8ANW - chains A and C of the 3 polymer chains in the assembly; structure by electron microscopy, 2.70 A resolution.

== Chain A ==
Name: Capsid protein, VP1
Source organism: Human poliovirus 3
UniProt: Q84895 (Q84895_9ENTO); residues 1-300 here correspond to UniProt positions 579-878 (UniProt number = residue number + 578)
Amino-acid sequence (300 residues; numbered 1 to 300; the number before each row is that of its first residue):
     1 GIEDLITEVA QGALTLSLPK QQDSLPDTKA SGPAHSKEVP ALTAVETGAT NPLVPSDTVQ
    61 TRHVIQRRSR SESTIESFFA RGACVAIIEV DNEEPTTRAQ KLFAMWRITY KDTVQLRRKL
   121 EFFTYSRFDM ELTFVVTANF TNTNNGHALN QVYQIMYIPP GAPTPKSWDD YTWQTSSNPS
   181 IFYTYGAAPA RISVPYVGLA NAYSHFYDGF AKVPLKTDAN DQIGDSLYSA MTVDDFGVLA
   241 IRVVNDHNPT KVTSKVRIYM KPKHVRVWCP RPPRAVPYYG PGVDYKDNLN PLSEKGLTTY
Disordered / not traced: 1-65, 96-98
Construct notes: engineered mutation M105 (Thr683 in Q84895), L132 (Phe710 in Q84895)
Ligand contacts: sphingosine (SPH): I108, Y110, F128, M130, L132, I155, Y157, P179, S180, I181, I192, V194, V197, Y203, S204, H205, D235, F236, L239, M260

== Chain C ==
Name: Capsid protein, VP3
Source organism: Human poliovirus 3
UniProt: Q84895 (Q84895_9ENTO); residues 1-238 here correspond to UniProt positions 341-578 (UniProt number = residue number + 340)
Amino-acid sequence (238 residues; each row starts with the number of its first residue):
     1 GLPVLNTPGS NQYLTSDNYQ SPCAIPEFDV TPPIDIPGEV KNMMELAEID TMIPLNLENT
    61 KRNTMDMYRV TLSDSADLSQ PILCFSLSPA SDPRLSHTML GEVLNYYTHW AGSLKFTFLF
   121 CGSMMATGKI LVAYAPPGAQ PPTSRKEAML GTHVIWDLGL QSSCTMVVPW ISNVTYRQTT
   181 QDSFTEGGYI SMFYQTRIVV PLSTPKSMSM LGFVSACNDF SVRLLRDTTH ISQSALPQ
Disordered / not traced: 236-238
Construct notes: engineered mutation Y19 (His359 in Q84895), F85 (Leu425 in Q84895)

== Chain A / chain C interface ==
Pairs across the interface (142):
  Q66(A) - N218(C)
  R68(A) - A111(C)  hydrogen bond (side chain-backbone)
  R68(A) - Y176(C)
  R68(A) - D219(C)  hydrogen bond (side chain-backbone)
  R68(A) - S221(C)
  S69(A) - S221(C)  hydrogen bond (backbone-side chain)
  R70(A) - N42(C)  hydrogen bond (backbone-side chain)
  R70(A) - M44(C)
  R70(A) - E48(C)  salt bridge
  R70(A) - C217(C)  hydrogen bond (side chain-backbone)
  R70(A) - N218(C)  hydrogen bond (side chain-backbone)
  R70(A) - F220(C)  hydrogen bond (side chain-backbone)
  E72(A) - Y107(C)  hydrogen bond (backbone-side chain)
  E72(A) - S221(C)
  E72(A) - V222(C)
  E72(A) - R223(C)
  E72(A) - L224(C)  hydrogen bond (side chain-backbone)
  E72(A) - L225(C)  hydrogen bond (side chain-backbone)
  S73(A) - N42(C)  hydrogen bond
  S73(A) - M43(C)  hydrogen bond (backbone-backbone)
  S73(A) - M44(C)
  S73(A) - Y107(C)
  S73(A) - V222(C)
  T74(A) - K41(C)
  T74(A) - N42(C)
  I75(A) - V40(C)
  I75(A) - K41(C)
  I75(A) - M43(C)  hydrophobic
  S77(A) - L225(C)
  F78(A) - M43(C)  hydrophobic
  F78(A) - Y106(C)  hydrophobic
  F78(A) - Y107(C)
  F78(A) - L225(C)  hydrophobic
  A80(A) - T15(C)
  R81(A) - T15(C)
  R81(A) - S16(C)
  R81(A) - L225(C)
  G82(A) - T15(C)  hydrogen bond (backbone-backbone)
  D112(A) - Q233(C)  hydrogen bond (backbone-side chain)
  T113(A) - Q233(C)
  V114(A) - I231(C)  hydrophobic
  V114(A) - Q233(C)  hydrogen bond (backbone-side chain)
  Q115(A) - D227(C)
  R118(A) - E102(C)  salt bridge
  R118(A) - Y106(C)
  R118(A) - T228(C)
  R118(A) - H230(C)
  R118(A) - I231(C)
  K119(A) - Y106(C)
  F122(A) - M99(C)  hydrophobic
  F122(A) - Y106(C)  hydrophobic
  F123(A) - V40(C)  hydrophobic
  F123(A) - M43(C)  hydrophobic
  F123(A) - L46(C)  hydrophobic
  R127(A) - T31(C)  hydrogen bond (side chain-backbone)
  R127(A) - P32(C)  hydrogen bond (side chain-backbone)
  R127(A) - P33(C)
  E131(A) - Y19(C)
  T133(A) - Y13(C)
  V135(A) - Y13(C)  hydrophobic
  P179(A) - A24(C)
  P189(A) - Y13(C)  hydrophobic
  R191(A) - Y13(C)
  R191(A) - D17(C)  salt bridge
  R191(A) - Y19(C)
  R191(A) - S21(C)
  R191(A) - P22(C)
  I192(A) - S21(C)
  I192(A) - P22(C)
  S193(A) - S21(C)  hydrogen bond (side chain-backbone)
  S193(A) - P22(C)  hydrogen bond (backbone-backbone)
  S193(A) - C23(C)
  S193(A) - A24(C)  hydrogen bond (backbone-backbone)
  P195(A) - C23(C)
  P195(A) - F28(C)  hydrophobic
  P195(A) - V30(C)  hydrophobic
  Y196(A) - F28(C)
  Y196(A) - V30(C)
  V197(A) - F28(C)  hydrophobic
  G198(A) - T31(C)  hydrogen bond (backbone-side chain)
  L199(A) - T31(C)
  A200(A) - T31(C)
  N201(A) - T31(C)
  N201(A) - P32(C)  hydrogen bond (side chain-backbone)
  N201(A) - I34(C)
  A202(A) - I36(C)  hydrophobic
  Y259(A) - Y13(C)
  K261(A) - D17(C)  hydrogen bond (side chain-backbone)
  K261(A) - N18(C)
  R266(A) - P33(C)
  R266(A) - E39(C)  salt bridge
  V267(A) - E39(C)
  V267(A) - V40(C)  hydrogen bond (backbone-backbone)
  W268(A) - I36(C)  hydrogen bond (side chain-backbone)
  W268(A) - P37(C)
  W268(A) - G38(C)
  W268(A) - E39(C)
  C269(A) - P37(C)  hydrogen bond (side chain-backbone)
  C269(A) - G38(C)  hydrogen bond (backbone-backbone)
  P270(A) - G38(C)
  P270(A) - V40(C)
  P270(A) - L46(C)  hydrophobic
  R271(A) - M99(C)
  P273(A) - M99(C)
  P273(A) - E102(C)
  N290(A) - N63(C)  hydrogen bond (backbone-side chain)
  P291(A) - N63(C)
  P291(A) - H97(C)
  L292(A) - R62(C)  hydrogen bond (backbone-side chain)
  L292(A) - N63(C)  hydrogen bond (backbone-side chain)
  L292(A) - P93(C)
  L292(A) - H97(C)
  S293(A) - L57(C)
  S293(A) - R62(C)
  E294(A) - L57(C)
  E294(A) - E58(C)
  E294(A) - N59(C)
  E294(A) - R62(C)
  K295(A) - L57(C)  hydrogen bond (backbone-backbone)
  K295(A) - E58(C)
  K295(A) - R94(C)
  G296(A) - R94(C)  hydrogen bond (backbone-side chain)
  L297(A) - L55(C)
  L297(A) - N56(C)
  L297(A) - E58(C)  hydrogen bond (backbone-side chain)
  L297(A) - I82(C)
  L297(A) - L83(C)
  L297(A) - C84(C)  hydrogen bond (backbone-backbone)
  T298(A) - P81(C)
  T298(A) - I82(C)
  T298(A) - C84(C)
  T299(A) - C84(C)
  T299(A) - R94(C)  hydrogen bond (backbone-side chain)
  Y300(A) - C84(C)  hydrogen bond
  Y300(A) - F85(C)
  Y300(A) - S86(C)  hydrogen bond (backbone-side chain)
  Y300(A) - R94(C)  hydrogen bond (backbone-side chain)
  Y300(A) - P141(C)  hydrophobic
  Y300(A) - P142(C)  hydrogen bond (side chain-backbone)
  Y300(A) - Y189(C)  hydrophobic
  Y300(A) - I190(C)
  Y300(A) - S191(C)
Interface residues without a listed pair, chain A (66 interface residues in all): Y125, Y157, A188, V194, K263, P272, V276, Y278
Interface residues without a listed pair, chain C (79 interface residues in all): N11, L14, I25, M67, V70, D92, V103, G112, W170, T175, S232

== Overview ==
The interface between chain A and chain C involves 66 residues on one side and 79 on the other, with 39
hydrogen bonds and 4 salt bridges. Polar pairs include R70(A)-E48(C), R118(A)-E102(C) and R191(A)-D17(C).
Sphingosine is bound between chain A and chain C.
Here chain A is Capsid protein, VP1 and chain C is Capsid protein, VP3, both from Human poliovirus 3. Entry
8ANW (Poliovirus type 3 (strain Saukett) stabilised virus-like particle (PV3 SC8)) was determined by electron
microscopy.
